PDB entry 8W5K | electron microscopy, 3.60 A resolution | chains B and I of the 10 polymer chains in the assembly

[Chain B]
Molecule: Mitochondrial import receptor subunit TOM22
From: Saccharomyces cerevisiae (strain ATCC 204508 / S288c)
Reference sequence: P49334 (TOM22_YEAST); numbering as in UniProt (aligned over 1-152)
Sequence (152 residues; each row starts with the number of its first residue):
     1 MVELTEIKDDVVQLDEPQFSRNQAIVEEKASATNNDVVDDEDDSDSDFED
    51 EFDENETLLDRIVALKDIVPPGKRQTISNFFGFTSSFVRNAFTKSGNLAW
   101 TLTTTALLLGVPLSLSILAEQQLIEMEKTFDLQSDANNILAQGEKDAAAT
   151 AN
Disordered / not traced: 1-85, 136-152
Swiss-Prot annotation at these positions:
  - modified residue (Phosphoserine): Ser-44, Ser-46
Residues lining bound ligands: 46E ((2R)-3-{[(S)-(2-aminoethoxy)(hydroxy)phosphoryl]oxy}-2-(tetradecanoyloxy)propyl tetradecanoate): Thr-104, Leu-107, Leu-108, Pro-112, Leu-115, Ala-119

[Chain I]
Molecule: Mitochondrial import receptor subunit TOM40
From: Saccharomyces cerevisiae (strain ATCC 204508 / S288c)
Reference sequence: P23644 (TOM40_YEAST); residue numbers follow UniProt; this construct covers 1-387
Sequence (387 residues; numbered 1 to 387; the number before each row is that of its first residue):
     1 MSAPTPLAEASQIPTIPALSPLTAKQSKGNFFSSNPISSFVVDTYKQLHS
    51 HRQSLELVNPGTVENLNKEVSRDVFLSQYFFTGLRADLNKAFSMNPAFQT
   101 SHTFSIGSQALPKYAFSALFANDNLFAQGNIDNDLSVSGRLNYGWDKKNI
   151 SKVNLQISDGQPTMCQLEQDYQASDFSVNVKTLNPSFSEKGEFTGVAVAS
   201 FLQSVTPQLALGLETLYSRTDGSAPGDAGVSYLTRYVSKKQDWIFSGQLQ
   251 ANGALIASLWRKVAQNVEAGIETTLQAGMVPITDPLMGTPIGIQPTVEGS
   301 TTIGAKYEYRQSVYRGTLDSNGKVACFLERKVLPTLSVLFCGEIDHFKND
   351 TKIGCGLQFETAGNQELLMLQQGLDADGNPLQALPQL
Disordered / not traced: 1-48, 277-294, 374-387
Residues lining bound ligands: 46E ((2R)-3-{[(S)-(2-aminoethoxy)(hydroxy)phosphoryl]oxy}-2-(tetradecanoyloxy)propyl tetradecanoate): Leu-84, Ala-86, Leu-328, Arg-330, Val-332, Val-338, Phe-340, Ile-344, Cys-355, Leu-357

[How chain B and chain I interact]
Residue-residue contacts - 5 pairs, chain B then chain I:
  Trp-100(B) with Phe-104(I); Ile-106(I), hydrophobic; Lys-113(I)
  Leu-108(B) with Leu-84(I), hydrophobic
  Val-111(B) with Leu-357(I), hydrophobic
Interface residues without a listed pair, chain B (6 interface residues in all): Asn-97, Thr-103, Leu-107
Interface residues without a listed pair, chain I (8 interface residues in all): Ala-86, Ser-105, Tyr-114

[Overview]
6 residues of chain B and 8 residues of chain I are in contact. Compound 46E is bound between chain B and
chain I.
Here chain B is Mitochondrial import receptor subunit TOM22 and chain I is Mitochondrial import receptor
subunit TOM40, both from Saccharomyces cerevisiae (strain ATCC 204508 / S288c). Entry 8W5K (Cryo-EM structure
of the yeast TOM core complex crosslinked by BS3 (from TOM-TIM23 complex)) was determined by electron
microscopy, deposited together with 8W5J.
